PDB entry 6RVM | X-ray diffraction, 2.15 A resolution | chain A

Chain A:
Protein: Cell division protein FtsZ
Organism: Staphylococcus aureus
UniProt: P0A031 (FTSZ_STAAU); residues 12-316 here = UniProt positions 12-316
Chain sequence (308 residues; numbered 9 to 316; the number before each row is that of its first residue):
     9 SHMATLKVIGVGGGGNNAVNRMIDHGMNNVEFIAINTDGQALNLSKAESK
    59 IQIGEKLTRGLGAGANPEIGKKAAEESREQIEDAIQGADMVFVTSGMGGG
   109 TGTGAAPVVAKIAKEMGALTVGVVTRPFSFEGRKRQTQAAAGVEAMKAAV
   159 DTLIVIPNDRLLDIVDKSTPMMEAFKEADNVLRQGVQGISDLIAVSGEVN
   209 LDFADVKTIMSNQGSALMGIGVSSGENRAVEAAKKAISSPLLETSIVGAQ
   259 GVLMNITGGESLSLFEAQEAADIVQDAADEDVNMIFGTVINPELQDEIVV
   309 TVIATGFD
Not modelled in the structure: 9-11, 33-35, 138-142, 316
Differences from the reference sequence: expression tag (9-11)
Swiss-Prot annotation at these positions:
  - binding site (GTP): Gly21 to Asn25, Gly108 to Gly110, Glu139, Arg143, Asp187

Overview:
From UniProt: 11 GTP-binding residues.
Chain A is Cell division protein FtsZ (Staphylococcus aureus); the structure, Cell division protein FtsZ from
Staphylococcus aureus, apo form, was determined by X-ray diffraction, deposited together with 6RVN, 6RVP, 6RVQ
and 6SI9.
